Entry 7PYJ (electron microscopy, 4.20 A resolution (low resolution: residue-level contacts below are approximate; hydrogen-bond / salt-bridge calls are withheld)); this record covers chains D and R of the 9 polymer chains in the assembly.

Chain D:
Protein: DNA-directed RNA polymerase subunit beta'
Organism: Escherichia coli
Notes: EC 2.7.7.6
UniProtKB: P0A8T8 (RPOC_ECO57); numbering as in UniProt (aligned over 1-1407)
Amino-acid sequence (1407 residues; each row starts with the number of its first residue):
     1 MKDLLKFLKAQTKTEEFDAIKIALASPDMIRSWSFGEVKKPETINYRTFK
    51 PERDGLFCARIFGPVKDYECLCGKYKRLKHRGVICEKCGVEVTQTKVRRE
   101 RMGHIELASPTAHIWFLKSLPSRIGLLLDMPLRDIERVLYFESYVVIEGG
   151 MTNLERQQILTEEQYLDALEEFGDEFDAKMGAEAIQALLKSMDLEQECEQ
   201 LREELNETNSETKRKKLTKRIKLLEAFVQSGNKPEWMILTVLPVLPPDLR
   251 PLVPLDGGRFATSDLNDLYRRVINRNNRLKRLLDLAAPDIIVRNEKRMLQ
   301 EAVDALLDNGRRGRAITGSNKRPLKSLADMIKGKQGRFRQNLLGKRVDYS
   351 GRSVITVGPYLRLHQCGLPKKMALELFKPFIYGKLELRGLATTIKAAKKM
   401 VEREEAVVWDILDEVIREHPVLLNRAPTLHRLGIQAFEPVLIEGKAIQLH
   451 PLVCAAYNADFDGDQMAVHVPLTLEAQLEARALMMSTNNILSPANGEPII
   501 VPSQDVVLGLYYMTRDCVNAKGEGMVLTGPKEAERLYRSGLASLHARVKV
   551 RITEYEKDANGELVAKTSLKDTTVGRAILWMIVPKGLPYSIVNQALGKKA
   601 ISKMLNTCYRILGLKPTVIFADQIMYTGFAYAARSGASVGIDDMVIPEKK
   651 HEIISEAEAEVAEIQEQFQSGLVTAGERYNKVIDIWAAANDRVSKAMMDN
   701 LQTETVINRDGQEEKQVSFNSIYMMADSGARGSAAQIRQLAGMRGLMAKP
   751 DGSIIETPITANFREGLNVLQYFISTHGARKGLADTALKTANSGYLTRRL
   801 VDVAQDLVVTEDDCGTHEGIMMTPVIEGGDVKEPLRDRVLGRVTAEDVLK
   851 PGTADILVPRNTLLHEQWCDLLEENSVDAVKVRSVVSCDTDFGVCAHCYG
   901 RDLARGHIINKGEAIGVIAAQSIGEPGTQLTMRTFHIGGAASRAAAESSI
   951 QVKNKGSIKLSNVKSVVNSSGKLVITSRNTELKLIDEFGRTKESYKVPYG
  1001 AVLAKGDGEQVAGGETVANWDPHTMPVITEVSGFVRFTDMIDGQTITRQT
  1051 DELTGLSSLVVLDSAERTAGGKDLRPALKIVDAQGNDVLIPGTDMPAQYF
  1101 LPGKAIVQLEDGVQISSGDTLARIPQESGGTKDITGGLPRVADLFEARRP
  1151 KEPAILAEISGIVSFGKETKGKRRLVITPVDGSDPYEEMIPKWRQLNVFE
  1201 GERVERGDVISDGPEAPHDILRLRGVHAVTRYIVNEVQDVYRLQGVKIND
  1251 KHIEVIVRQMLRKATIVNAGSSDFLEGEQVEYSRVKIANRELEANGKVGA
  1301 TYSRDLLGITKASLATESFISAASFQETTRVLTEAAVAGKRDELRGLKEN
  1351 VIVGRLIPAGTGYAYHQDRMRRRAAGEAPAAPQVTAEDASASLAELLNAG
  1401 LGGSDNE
Unresolved in the structure: 1-15, 932-947, 1127-1136, 1376-1407
Metal / ion sites: Zn2+ site 1: Gly73, Tyr75; Mg2+: Asp460, Asp462 (shared with G14(R) of chain R); Zn2+ site 2: Cys814, Cys888, Cys895, Cys898
Swiss-Prot annotation at these positions:
  - binding site (Zn(2+)): Cys70, Cys72, Cys85, Cys88, Cys814, Cys888, Cys895, Cys898
  - binding site (Mg(2+)): Asp460, Asp462, Asp464
  - modified residue: Lys972 (N6-acetyllysine)

Chain R:
Molecule: 14-nt RNA strand
Sequence (14 nucleotides; each row starts with the number of its first residue):
     1 GAGUCCGCGGCGCG
Unresolved in the structure: 1-3
Metal / ion sites: Mg2+: G14 (shared with Asp460(D), Asp462(D) of chain D)

Chain D / chain R interface:
Contacting residue pairs (12; chain D residue first):
  Val253(D) - C5(R)
  Val253(D) - C6(R)
  Pro254(D) - C5(R)
  Leu255(D) - C5(R)
  Lys321(D) - C8(R)
  Lys321(D) - G9(R)
  Lys325(D) - G7(R)
  Lys325(D) - C8(R)
  Gln335(D) - C8(R)
  Asp460(D) - G14(R)
  Asp462(D) - G14(R)
  Asp464(D) - G14(R)
Interface residues without a listed pair, chain D (11 interface residues in all): Ala426, Pro427

Summary:
The interface between chain D and chain R involves 11 residues on one side and 6 on the other. Gly73(D) and
Tyr75(D) coordinate Zn2+ site 1. UniProt lists 8 Zn2+-binding residues and 3 Mg2+-binding residues on chain D.
Chain D is DNA-directed RNA polymerase subunit beta' (Escherichia coli) and chain R is a 14-nt RNA strand; the
structure, CryoEM structure of E.coli RNA polymerase elongation complex bound to NusA (NusA elongation complex
in less-swiveled ..., was determined by electron microscopy together with 7PY0, 7PY1, 7PY3, 7PY5, 7PY6, 7PY7
and 4 further entries from the same study.
